Entry 1VQ7 (X-ray diffraction, 2.50 A resolution); this record covers chains 0 and A of the 32 polymer chains in the assembly.

Chain 0:
Molecule: 23S ribosomal RNA
Source organism: Haloarcula marismortui
Sequence (2922 nucleotides; row label = number of the first residue in the row):
     2 UUGGCUACUA UGCCAGCUGG UGGAUUGCUC GGCUCAGGCG CUGAUGAAGG ACGUGCCAAG
    62 CUGCGAUAAG CCAUGGGGAG CCGCACGGAG GCGAAGAACC AUGGAUUUCC GAAUGAGAAU
   122 CUCUCUAACA AUUGCUUCGC GCAAUGAGGA ACCCCGAGAA CUGAAACAUC UCAGUAUCGG
   182 GAGGAACAGA AAACGCAAUG UGAUGUCGUU AGUAACCGCG AGUGAACGCG AUACAGCCCA
   242 AACCGAAGCC CUCACGGGCA AUGUGGUGUC AGGGCUACCU CUCAUCAGCC GACCGUCUCG
   302 ACGAAGUCUC UUGGAACAGA GCGUGAUACA GGGUGACAAC CCCGUACUCG AGACCAGUAC
   362 GACGUGCGGU AGUGCCAGAG UAGCGGGGGU UGGAUAUCCC UCGCGAAUAA CGCAGGCAUC
   422 GACUGCGAAG GCUAAACACA ACCUGAGACC GAUAGUGAAC AAGUAGUGUG AACGAACGCU
   482 GCAAAGUACC CUCAGAAGGG AGGCGAAAUA GAGCAUGAAA UCAGUUGGCG AUCGAGCGAC
   542 AGGGCAUACA AGGUCCCUCG ACGAAUGACC GACGCGCGAG CGUCCAGUAA GACUCACGGG
   602 AAGCCGAUGU UCUGUCGUAC GUUUUGAAAA ACGAGCCAGG GAGUGUGUCU GCAUGGCAAG
   662 UCUAACCGGA GUAUCCGGGG AGGCACAGGG AAACCGACAU GGCCGCAGGG CUUUGCCCGA
   722 GGGCCGCCGU CUUCAAGGGC GGGGAGCCAU GUGGACACGA CCCGAAUCCG GACGAUCUAC
   782 GCAUGGACAA GAUGAAGCGU GCCGAAAGGC ACGUGGAAGU CUGUUAGAGU UGGUGUCCUA
   842 CAAUACCCUC UCGUGAUCUA UGUGUAGGGG UGAAAGGCCC AUCGAGUCCG GCAACAGCUG
   902 GUUCCAAUCG AAACAUGUCG AAGCAUGACC UCCGCCGAGG UAGUCUGUGA GGUAGAGCGA
   962 CCGAUUGGUG UGUCCGCCUC CGAGAGGAGU CGGCACACCU GUCAAACUCC AAACUUACAG
  1022 ACGCCGUUUG ACGCGGGGAU UCCGGUGCGC GGGGUAAGCC UGUGUACCAG GAGGGGAACA
  1082 ACCCAGAGAU AGGUUAAGGU CCCCAAGUGU GGAUUAAGUG UAAUCCUCUG AAGGUGGUCU
  1142 CGAGCCCUAG ACAGCCGGGA GGUGAGCUUA GAAGCAGCUA CCCUCUAAGA AAAGCGUAAC
  1202 AGCUUACCGG CCGAGGUUUG AGGCGCCCAA AAUGAUCGGG ACUCAAAUCC ACCACCGAGA
  1262 CCUGUCCGUA CCACUCAUAC UGGUAAUCGA GUAGAUUGGC GCUCUAAUUG GAUGGAAGUA
  1322 GGGGUGAAAA CUCCUAUGGA CCGAUUAGUG ACGAAAAUCC UGGCCAUAGU AGCAGCGAUA
  1382 GUCGGGUGAG AACCCCGACG GCCUAAUGGA UAAGGGUUCC UCAGCACUGC UGAUCAGCUG
  1442 AGGGUUAGCC GGUCCUAAGU CAUACCGCAA CUCGACUAUG ACGAAAUGGG AAACGGGUUA
  1502 AUAUUCCCGU GCCACUAUGC AGUGAAAGUU GACGCCCUGG GGUCGAUCAC GCUGGGCAUU
  1562 CGCCCAGUCG AACCGUCCAA CUCCGUGGAA GCCGUAAUGG CAGGAAGCGG ACGAACGGCG
  1622 GCAUAGGGAA ACGUGAUUCA ACCUGGGGCC CAUGAAAAGA CGAGCAUAGU GUCCGUACCG
  1682 AGAACCGACA CAGGUGUCCA UGGCGGCGAA AGCCAAGGCC UGUCGGGAGC AACCAACGUU
  1742 AGGGAAUUCG GCAAGUUAGU CCCGUACCUU CGGAAGAAGG GAUGCCUGCU CCGGAACGGA
  1802 GCAGGUCGCA GUGACUCGGA AGCUCGGACU GUCUAGUAAC AACAUAGGUG ACCGCAAAUC
  1862 CGCAAGGACU CGUACGGUCA CUGAAUCCUG CCCAGUGCAG GUAUCUGAAC ACCUCGUACA
  1922 AGAGGACGAA GGACCUGUCA ACGGCGGGGG UAACUAUGAC CCUCUUAAGG UAGCGUAGUA
  1982 CCUUGCCGCA UCAGUAGCGG CUUGCAUGAA UGGAUUAACC AGAGCUUCAC UGUCCCAACG
  2042 UUGGGCCCGG UGAACUGUAC AUUCCAGUGC GGAGUCUGGA GACACCCAGG GGGAAGCGAA
  2102 GACCCUAUGG AGCUUUACUG CAGGCUGUCG CUGAGACGUG GUCGCCGAUG UGCAGCAUAG
  2162 GUAGGAGACA CUACACAGGU ACCCGCGCUA GCGGGCCACC GAGUCAACAG UGAAAUACUA
  2222 CCCGUCGGUG ACUGCGACUC UCACUCCGGG AGGAGGACAC CGAUAGCCGG GCAGUUUGAC
  2282 UGGGGCGGUA CGCGCUCGAA AAGAUAUCGA GCGCGCCCUA UGGCUAUCUC AGCCGGGACA
  2342 GAGACCCGGC GAAGAGUGCA AGAGCAAAAG AUAGCUUGAC AGUGUUCUUC CCAACGAGGA
  2402 ACGCUGACGC GAAAGCGUGG UCUAGCGAAC CAAUUAGCCU GCUUGAUGCG GGCAAUUGAU
  2462 GACAGAAAAG CUACCCUAGG GAUAACAGAG UCGUCACUCG CAAGAGCACA UAUCGACCGA
  2522 GUGGCUUGCU ACCUCGAUGU CGGUUCCCUC CAUCCUGCCC GUGCAGAAGC GGGCAAGGGU
  2582 GAGGUUGUUC GCCUAUUAAA GGAGGUCGUG AGCUGGGUUU AGACCGUCGU GAGACAGGUC
  2642 GGCUGCUAUC UACUGGGUGU GUAAUGGUGU CUGACAAGAA CGACCGUAUA GUACGAGAGG
  2702 AACUACGGUU GGUGGCCACU GGUGUACCGG UUGUUCGAGA GAGCACGUGC CGGGUAGCCA
  2762 CGCCACACGG GGUAAGAGCU GAACGCAUCU AAGCUCGAAA CCCACUUGGA AAAGAGACAC
  2822 CGCCGAGGUC CCGCGUACAA GACGCGGUCG AUAGACUCGG GGUGUGCGCG UCGAGGUAAC
  2882 GAGACGUUAA GCCCACGAGC ACUAACAGAC CAAAGCCAUC AU
Unresolved in the structure: 2-9, 126-127, 715, 971-998, 1560, 1952-1963, 2137-2236, 2339-2343, 2665-2666, 2915-2923
Modified positions: 1MA (6-hydro-1-methyladenosine-5'-monophosphate) at position 628, OMU (o2'-methyluridine 5'-monophosphate) at position 2587, OMG (o2'-methylguanosine-5'-monophosphate) at position 2588, UR3 (3-methyluridine-5'-monophoshate) at position 2619, PSU (pseudouridine-5'-monophosphate) at position 2621
Differences from the reference sequence: modified residue (628, 2587-2588, 2619, 2621)
Ion coordination: Na+ site 1 near U12 (its only coordinating residue here); Mg2+ site 1 near G28 (its only coordinating residue here); Na+ site 2: C40, G41, A442; Na+ site 3: G56, A59, G61; Na+ site 4 near U108 (its only coordinating residue here); Mg2+ site 2 near U115 (its only coordinating residue here); Na+ site 5: C130, U146; Na+ site 6: C141, G142; Mg2+ site 3: C162, U2276; K+ site 1: U163, U172; Mg2+ site 4: A165, A167, C168; Na+ site 7: A165, A166, A167; 86 more Mg2+ sites not listed; 61 more Na+ sites not listed; 2 more K+ sites not listed

Chain A:
Molecule: 50S ribosomal protein L2P
Source organism: Haloarcula marismortui
UniProtKB: P20276 (RL2_HALMA); numbering as in UniProt (aligned over 0-239)
Chain sequence (240 residues; each row starts with the number of its first residue; numbering starts at 0):
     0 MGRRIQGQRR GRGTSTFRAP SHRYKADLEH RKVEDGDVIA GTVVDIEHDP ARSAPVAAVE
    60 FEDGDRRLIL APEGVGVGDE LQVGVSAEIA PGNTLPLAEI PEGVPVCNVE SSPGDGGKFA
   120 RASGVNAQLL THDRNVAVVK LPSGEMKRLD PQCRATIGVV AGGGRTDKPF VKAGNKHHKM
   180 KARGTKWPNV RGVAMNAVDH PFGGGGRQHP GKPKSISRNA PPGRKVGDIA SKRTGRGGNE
Unresolved in the structure: 0, 238-239
Ion coordination: Mg2+ site 1: Asp26 (shared with C1872(0), G1873(0) of chain 0); Mg2+ site 2: Asn188 (shared with A1845(0), U1846(0), G1884(0) of chain 0); Na+: Phe201, His208

Chain 0 / chain A interface:
Residue-residue contacts (262):
  C781(0) - Thr15(A)  hydrogen bond to the sugar
  G782(0) - Ser14(A)  hydrogen bond to the sugar
  G782(0) - Thr15(A)  hydrogen bond to the sugar
  C783(0) - Ser14(A)  sugar contact
  C783(0) - His21(A)  hydrogen bond to the phosphate
  C783(0) - Arg22(A)  phosphate contact
  C783(0) - Lys180(A)  salt bridge to the phosphate
  A784(0) - His21(A)  salt bridge to the phosphate
  A784(0) - Arg22(A)  salt bridge to the phosphate
  G820(0) - Lys171(A)  salt bridge to the phosphate
  G820(0) - Ala172(A)  hydrogen bond to the base
  G820(0) - Gly173(A)  hydrogen bond to the base
  A857(0) - Ala172(A)  base contact
  A857(0) - Gly173(A)  phosphate contact
  A857(0) - His176(A)  sugar contact
  A857(0) - His177(A)  salt bridge to the phosphate
  A857(0) - Trp186(A)  base contact
  U866(0) - Arg11(A)  hydrogen bond to the sugar
  U866(0) - Thr13(A)  sugar contact
  A867(0) - Arg11(A)  salt bridge to the phosphate
  G870(0) - Arg3(A)  salt bridge to the phosphate
  G871(0) - Arg2(A)  hydrogen bond to the base
  G871(0) - Arg3(A)  salt bridge to the phosphate
  G871(0) - Arg8(A)  salt bridge to the phosphate
  G871(0) - Arg11(A)  phosphate contact
  U872(0) - Arg2(A)  hydrogen bond to the base
  U872(0) - Arg8(A)  hydrogen bond to the base
  U872(0) - Thr13(A)  hydrogen bond to the phosphate
  U872(0) - Phe16(A)  phosphate contact
  G873(0) - Arg2(A)  base contact
  G873(0) - Arg8(A)  hydrogen bond to the base
  G873(0) - Thr15(A)  phosphate contact
  G873(0) - Lys185(A)  salt bridge to the phosphate
  G873(0) - Asp198(A)  hydrogen bond to the base
  A874(0) - Lys185(A)  salt bridge to the phosphate
  A874(0) - Pro187(A)  sugar contact
  A874(0) - Val189(A)  sugar contact
  A875(0) - Val189(A)  sugar contact
  A875(0) - Ala193(A)  hydrogen bond to the sugar
  A875(0) - Met194(A)  base contact
  A875(0) - Asp198(A)  base contact
  G877(0) - Asn195(A)  hydrogen bond to the sugar
  G877(0) - Val197(A)  base contact
  G878(0) - Arg2(A)  hydrogen bond to the base
  C879(0) - Arg2(A)  base contact
  A886(0) - Gly1(A)  hydrogen bond to the base
  A886(0) - Arg2(A)  base contact
  G1460(0) - Arg17(A)  salt bridge to the phosphate
  C1652(0) - Ser52(A)  hydrogen bond to the phosphate
  C1652(0) - Arg164(A)  hydrogen bond to the base
  C1652(0) - Thr165(A)  base contact
  C1652(0) - Lys167(A)  hydrogen bond to the base
  C1652(0) - Phe169(A)  stacking on the base
  C1652(0) - Lys178(A)  hydrogen bond to the base
  A1653(0) - His47(A)  salt bridge to the phosphate
  A1653(0) - Ser52(A)  hydrogen bond to the phosphate
  A1653(0) - His177(A)  stacking on the base
  A1653(0) - Lys178(A)  sugar contact
  U1654(0) - Lys24(A)  sugar contact
  U1654(0) - His47(A)  stacking on the base
  U1654(0) - Pro49(A)  phosphate contact
  U1654(0) - Ala181(A)  phosphate contact
  C1844(0) - Arg190(A)  salt bridge to the phosphate
  C1844(0) - Ala193(A)  sugar contact
  C1844(0) - Gln207(A)  hydrogen bond to the phosphate
  A1845(0) - Pro187(A)  phosphate contact
  A1845(0) - Asn188(A)  phosphate contact
  A1845(0) - Val189(A)  phosphate contact
  A1845(0) - Arg190(A)  salt bridge to the phosphate
  U1846(0) - Ala172(A)  hydrogen bond to the sugar
  U1846(0) - Trp186(A)  sugar contact
  U1846(0) - Pro187(A)  phosphate contact
  U1846(0) - Asn188(A)  hydrogen bond to the phosphate
  A1847(0) - Phe169(A)  hydrogen bond to the phosphate
  A1847(0) - Val170(A)  hydrogen bond to the sugar
  A1847(0) - Lys175(A)  salt bridge to the phosphate
  A1847(0) - Trp186(A)  hydrogen bond to the phosphate
  G1848(0) - Pro168(A)  phosphate contact
  G1848(0) - Phe169(A)  hydrogen bond to the phosphate
  U1850(0) - Arg235(A)  hydrogen bond to the phosphate
  G1851(0) - Asp227(A)  hydrogen bond to the base
  G1851(0) - Thr233(A)  sugar contact
  G1851(0) - Gly234(A)  sugar contact
  G1851(0) - Arg235(A)  salt bridge to the phosphate
  A1852(0) - Asp227(A)  sugar contact
  A1852(0) - Ile228(A)  hydrogen bond to the sugar
  A1852(0) - Ser230(A)  phosphate contact
  A1852(0) - Lys231(A)  phosphate contact
  A1852(0) - Arg232(A)  sugar contact
  C1853(0) - Arg217(A)  hydrogen bond to the sugar
  C1853(0) - Ile228(A)  sugar contact
  C1853(0) - Ala229(A)  sugar contact
  C1853(0) - Ser230(A)  phosphate contact
  C1853(0) - Lys231(A)  salt bridge to the phosphate
  C1854(0) - Lys231(A)  salt bridge to the phosphate
  G1855(0) - Phe118(A)  base contact
  G1855(0) - Leu140(A)  base contact
  G1855(0) - Pro141(A)  base contact
  G1855(0) - Ser142(A)  hydrogen bond to the base
  G1855(0) - Glu144(A)  hydrogen bond to the sugar
  G1855(0) - Lys146(A)  hydrogen bond to the phosphate
  C1856(0) - Lys117(A)  sugar contact
  C1856(0) - Lys146(A)  salt bridge to the phosphate
  A1857(0) - Ser110(A)  phosphate contact
  A1857(0) - Lys117(A)  phosphate contact
  A1859(0) - Arg217(A)  hydrogen bond to the phosphate
  U1860(0) - Arg9(A)  hydrogen bond to the base
  U1860(0) - Arg217(A)  salt bridge to the phosphate
  U1860(0) - Lys224(A)  salt bridge to the phosphate
  U1860(0) - Ile228(A)  sugar contact
  C1861(0) - Gly6(A)  hydrogen bond to the sugar
  C1861(0) - Gln7(A)  hydrogen bond to the sugar
  C1861(0) - Gly10(A)  hydrogen bond to the sugar
  C1861(0) - Pro221(A)  phosphate contact
  C1861(0) - Lys224(A)  phosphate contact
  C1862(0) - Arg3(A)  hydrogen bond to the phosphate
  C1862(0) - Gln7(A)  hydrogen bond to the phosphate
  C1862(0) - Gly10(A)  sugar contact
  C1862(0) - Arg11(A)  sugar contact
  C1862(0) - Pro221(A)  phosphate contact
  G1863(0) - Arg3(A)  salt bridge to the phosphate
  G1868(0) - Gly10(A)  hydrogen bond to the base
  A1869(0) - Arg9(A)  base contact
  A1869(0) - Gly10(A)  sugar contact
  A1869(0) - Gly12(A)  sugar contact
  A1869(0) - Phe16(A)  sugar contact
  A1869(0) - Arg17(A)  phosphate contact
  C1870(0) - Arg9(A)  hydrogen bond to the sugar
  C1870(0) - Phe16(A)  sugar contact
  C1870(0) - Arg17(A)  phosphate contact
  C1870(0) - Ala18(A)  hydrogen bond to the phosphate
  C1870(0) - Gly183(A)  phosphate contact
  U1871(0) - Ala18(A)  phosphate contact
  U1871(0) - Gly183(A)  hydrogen bond to the phosphate
  C1872(0) - Ala18(A)  phosphate contact
  C1872(0) - Ser20(A)  hydrogen bond to the phosphate
  C1872(0) - Tyr23(A)  sugar contact
  C1872(0) - Lys24(A)  base contact
  C1872(0) - Ala25(A)  hydrogen bond to the base
  C1872(0) - Asp26(A)  hydrogen bond to the base
  C1872(0) - Ala50(A)  sugar contact
  G1873(0) - Asp26(A)  phosphate contact
  G1873(0) - Leu27(A)  phosphate contact
  G1873(0) - Ala50(A)  sugar contact
  G1873(0) - Arg51(A)  phosphate contact
  G1873(0) - Arg120(A)  salt bridge to the phosphate
  U1874(0) - Arg51(A)  salt bridge to the phosphate
  U1874(0) - Lys117(A)  hydrogen bond to the sugar
  U1874(0) - Phe118(A)  sugar contact
  U1874(0) - Ala119(A)  hydrogen bond to the sugar
  U1874(0) - Arg120(A)  salt bridge to the phosphate
  U1874(0) - Ala121(A)  phosphate contact
  A1875(0) - Phe118(A)  phosphate contact
  A1875(0) - Ala119(A)  hydrogen bond to the phosphate
  A1875(0) - Arg120(A)  hydrogen bond to the phosphate
  A1875(0) - Ala121(A)  hydrogen bond to the phosphate
  A1875(0) - Val124(A)  phosphate contact
  A1875(0) - Pro141(A)  sugar contact
  A1875(0) - Ser142(A)  hydrogen bond to the sugar
  C1876(0) - Ala121(A)  sugar contact
  C1876(0) - Ser122(A)  hydrogen bond to the sugar
  C1876(0) - Gly123(A)  hydrogen bond to the base
  C1876(0) - Val124(A)  base contact
  C1876(0) - Pro141(A)  phosphate contact
  C1876(0) - Gly162(A)  base contact
  C1876(0) - Gly163(A)  hydrogen bond to the base
  C1876(0) - Arg164(A)  hydrogen bond to the phosphate
  C1876(0) - Thr165(A)  hydrogen bond to the sugar
  G1877(0) - Ala121(A)  sugar contact
  G1877(0) - Arg164(A)  salt bridge to the phosphate
  G1878(0) - Arg182(A)  salt bridge to the phosphate
  U1879(0) - Arg9(A)  hydrogen bond to the phosphate
  U1879(0) - Gly183(A)  phosphate contact
  U1879(0) - Thr184(A)  hydrogen bond to the phosphate
  C1880(0) - Gly6(A)  phosphate contact
  C1880(0) - Arg9(A)  salt bridge to the phosphate
  C1880(0) - Val225(A)  sugar contact
  C1880(0) - Gly226(A)  hydrogen bond to the sugar
  A1881(0) - His199(A)  salt bridge to the phosphate
  A1881(0) - Phe201(A)  phosphate contact
  A1881(0) - Lys213(A)  sugar contact
  A1881(0) - Val225(A)  phosphate contact
  A1881(0) - Gly226(A)  sugar contact
  C1882(0) - Arg190(A)  phosphate contact
  C1882(0) - Gly191(A)  hydrogen bond to the phosphate
  C1882(0) - Val192(A)  hydrogen bond to the phosphate
  C1882(0) - Phe201(A)  phosphate contact
  C1882(0) - Lys213(A)  sugar contact
  U1883(0) - Arg190(A)  salt bridge to the phosphate
  G1884(0) - Arg190(A)  base contact
  G1898(0) - Pro212(A)  sugar contact
  G1898(0) - Ser214(A)  hydrogen bond to the sugar
  C1899(0) - Ser214(A)  sugar contact
  C1899(0) - Ile215(A)  phosphate contact
  C1899(0) - Ser216(A)  sugar contact
  C1899(0) - Ala229(A)  sugar contact
  C1899(0) - Ser230(A)  hydrogen bond to the sugar
  A1900(0) - Ser216(A)  phosphate contact
  A1900(0) - Arg217(A)  hydrogen bond to the phosphate
  A1900(0) - Ala229(A)  sugar contact
  A1900(0) - Ser230(A)  sugar contact
  A1900(0) - Lys231(A)  sugar contact
  G1938(0) - Lys231(A)  hydrogen bond to the base
  U1939(0) - Arg232(A)  hydrogen bond to the phosphate
  U1939(0) - Thr233(A)  hydrogen bond to the sugar
  U1939(0) - Gly236(A)  phosphate contact
  C1940(0) - Thr233(A)  sugar contact
  C1940(0) - Gly234(A)  phosphate contact
  C1940(0) - Gly236(A)  hydrogen bond to the phosphate
  A1941(0) - Gly234(A)  sugar contact
  A1941(0) - Arg235(A)  base contact
  A1941(0) - Gly236(A)  phosphate contact
  A1942(0) - Pro212(A)  sugar contact
  A1942(0) - Lys213(A)  salt bridge to the phosphate
  A1942(0) - Asp227(A)  sugar contact
  A1942(0) - Thr233(A)  hydrogen bond to the sugar
  A1942(0) - Gly234(A)  hydrogen bond to the phosphate
  C1943(0) - Pro209(A)  phosphate contact
  C1943(0) - Lys211(A)  sugar contact
  C1943(0) - Pro212(A)  sugar contact
  G1944(0) - His208(A)  salt bridge to the phosphate
  G1944(0) - Pro209(A)  phosphate contact
  U2012(0) - Gln207(A)  sugar contact
  C2114(0) - Gly1(A)  hydrogen bond to the phosphate
  C2114(0) - Ala196(A)  phosphate contact
  C2114(0) - Val197(A)  phosphate contact
  U2115(0) - Ala196(A)  phosphate contact
  U2116(0) - Lys211(A)  salt bridge to the phosphate
  A2123(0) - Pro220(A)  base contact
  G2124(0) - Asn218(A)  hydrogen bond to the base
  G2124(0) - Pro221(A)  sugar contact
  G2125(0) - Asn218(A)  hydrogen bond to the sugar
  C2126(0) - Asn218(A)  sugar contact
  C2248(0) - Ser111(A)  hydrogen bond to the sugar
  C2248(0) - Pro112(A)  hydrogen bond to the sugar
  G2249(0) - Gly113(A)  sugar contact
  G2249(0) - Asp114(A)  phosphate contact
  G2250(0) - Lys31(A)  salt bridge to the phosphate
  G2250(0) - Glu33(A)  base contact
  G2254(0) - Asp149(A)  sugar contact
  G2270(0) - Arg223(A)  hydrogen bond to the phosphate
  G2271(0) - Arg223(A)  salt bridge to the phosphate
  G2272(0) - Pro220(A)  base contact
  G2272(0) - Pro221(A)  sugar contact
  G2272(0) - Gly222(A)  sugar contact
  G2272(0) - Arg223(A)  salt bridge to the phosphate
  C2273(0) - Gly1(A)  hydrogen bond to the phosphate
  C2625(0) - Gly205(A)  phosphate contact
  C2625(0) - Gln207(A)  phosphate contact
  C2626(0) - Arg206(A)  phosphate contact
  C2629(0) - Arg206(A)  base contact
  G2630(0) - Arg206(A)  hydrogen bond to the base
  G2630(0) - His208(A)  base contact
  U2631(0) - Gly210(A)  hydrogen bond to the sugar
  G2632(0) - His208(A)  phosphate contact
  G2632(0) - Gly210(A)  sugar contact
  A2633(0) - Gly202(A)  phosphate contact
  A2633(0) - Gly203(A)  phosphate contact
  A2633(0) - Gly204(A)  hydrogen bond to the phosphate
  G2634(0) - Gly203(A)  phosphate contact
  G2634(0) - Gly204(A)  hydrogen bond to the phosphate
  G2634(0) - Gly205(A)  hydrogen bond to the base
Interface residues without a listed pair, chain 0 (99 interface residues in all): G865, A876, A1459, C1651, G1655, A1843, U2117, A2255
Interface residues without a listed pair, chain A (124 interface residues in all): Gln5, Gly161, Pro200, Gly237

In short:
99 residues of chain 0 and 124 residues of chain A are in contact, with 87 hydrogen bonds, 37 salt bridges and
3 aromatic stacking contacts. Among the polar pairs are G820(0)-Ala172(A), G820(0)-Gly173(A) and
G871(0)-Arg2(A). C40(0), G41(0) and A442(0) form the Na+ site 2.
Chain 0 is 23S ribosomal RNA and chain A is 50S ribosomal protein L2P, both from Haloarcula marismortui; the
structure, The structure of the transition state analogue "DCA" bound to the large ribosomal subunit of
haloarcula ..., was determined by X-ray diffraction, deposited together with 1VQ6 and 1VQN.
